PDB entry 5UHG | X-ray diffraction, 3.97 A resolution | chains C and H of the 8 polymer chains in the assembly

Chain C:
Molecule: DNA-directed RNA polymerase subunit beta
From: Mycobacterium tuberculosis (strain ATCC 25618 / H37Rv)
Notes: EC 2.7.7.6
UniProt: P9WGY9 (RPOB_MYCTU); numbering as in UniProt (aligned over 1-1178)
Chain sequence (1178 residues; each row starts with the number of its first residue):
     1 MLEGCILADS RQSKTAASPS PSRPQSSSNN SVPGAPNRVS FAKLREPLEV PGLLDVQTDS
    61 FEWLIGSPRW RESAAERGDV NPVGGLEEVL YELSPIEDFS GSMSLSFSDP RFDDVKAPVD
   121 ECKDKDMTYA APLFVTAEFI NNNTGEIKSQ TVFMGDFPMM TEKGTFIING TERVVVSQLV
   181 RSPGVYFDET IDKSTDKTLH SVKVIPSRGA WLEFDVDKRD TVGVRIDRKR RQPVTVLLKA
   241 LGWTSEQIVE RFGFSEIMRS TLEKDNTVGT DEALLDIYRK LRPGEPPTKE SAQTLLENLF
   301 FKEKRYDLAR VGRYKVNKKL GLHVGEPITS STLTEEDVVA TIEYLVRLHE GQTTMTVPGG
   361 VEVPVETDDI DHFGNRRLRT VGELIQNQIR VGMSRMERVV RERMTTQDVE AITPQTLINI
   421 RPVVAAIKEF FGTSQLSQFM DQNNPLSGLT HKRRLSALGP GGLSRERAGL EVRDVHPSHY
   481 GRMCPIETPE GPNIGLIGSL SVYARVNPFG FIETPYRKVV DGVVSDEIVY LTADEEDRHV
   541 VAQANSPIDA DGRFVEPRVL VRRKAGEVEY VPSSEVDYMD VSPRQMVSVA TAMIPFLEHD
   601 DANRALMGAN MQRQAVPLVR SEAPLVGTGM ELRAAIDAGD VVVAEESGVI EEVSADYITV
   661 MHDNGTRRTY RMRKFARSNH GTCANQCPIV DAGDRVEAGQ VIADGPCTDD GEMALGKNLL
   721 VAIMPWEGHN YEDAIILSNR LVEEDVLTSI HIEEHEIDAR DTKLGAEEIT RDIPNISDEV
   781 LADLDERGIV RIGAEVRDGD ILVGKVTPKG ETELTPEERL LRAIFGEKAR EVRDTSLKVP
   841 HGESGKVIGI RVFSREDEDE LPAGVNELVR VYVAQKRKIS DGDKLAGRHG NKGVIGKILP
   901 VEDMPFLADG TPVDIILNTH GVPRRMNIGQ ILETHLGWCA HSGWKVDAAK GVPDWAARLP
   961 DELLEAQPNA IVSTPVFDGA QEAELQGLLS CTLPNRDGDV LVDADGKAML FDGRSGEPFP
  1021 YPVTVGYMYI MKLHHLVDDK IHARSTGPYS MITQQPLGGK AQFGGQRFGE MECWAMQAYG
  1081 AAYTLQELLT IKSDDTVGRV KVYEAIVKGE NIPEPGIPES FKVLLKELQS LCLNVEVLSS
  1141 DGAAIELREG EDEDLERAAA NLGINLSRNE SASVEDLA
Disordered / not traced: 1-27, 1154-1178
Small-molecule neighbours:
  - 88G (Nalpha-(benzenecarbonyl)-N-(2-methylphenyl)-D-phenylalaninamide): Val-475, His-476, Pro-477, Tyr-480, Arg-562, Arg-563, Gly-566, Glu-567, Val-568
  - rifampicin (RFP): Arg-173, Val-176, Ser-434, Gln-435, Leu-436, Ser-437, Gln-438, Phe-439, Met-440, Asp-441, His-451, Arg-454, Ser-456, Leu-458, Arg-465, Pro-489, Asn-493, Ile-497, Arg-613, His-680
UniProt features mapped onto this chain:
  - natural variant: Val-423 (V423A: In strain: vr1), Leu-436 (L436P: In strain: vr2), Ser-437 (S437T: In strain: vr3), Gln-438 to Asp-441 (sequence variant, change not given here; In strain: RJ49), Gln-438 (Q438L: In strain: vr4), Phe-439 (F439V: In strain: RJ37), Met-440 to Asn-443 (deletion: In strain: RJ55), Asp-441 (D441V: In strain: vr3), Leu-449 to Lys-452 (sequence variant, change not given here; In strain: RJ48), His-451 (H451D: In strain: vr5; H451L: In strain: SP28; H451N: In strain: vr6; H451P: In strain: vr8; H451Q: In strain: vr1; H451R: In strain: vr7), Ser-456 (S456L: In strain: vr11 and RJ37; S456Q: In strain: vr9; S456W: In strain: vr10), Leu-458 (L458P: In strain: vr12 and SP22)
  - mutagenesis: Glu-138 (E138R: Weakens interaction with TRCF and CarD), Ile-147 (I147A: Weakens interaction with TRCF and CarD), Lys-148 (K148A: Does not affect association with TRCF, but weakens interaction with CarD), Ser-149 (S149A: Does not affect association with TRCF, but weakens interaction with CarD)

Chain H:
Molecule: 23-nt DNA strand
Sequence (23 nucleotides; row label = number of the first residue in the row):
     1 TATAATGGGA GCTGTCACGG ATG

Chain C / chain H interface:
Residue-residue contacts (18; chain C residue first):
  Arg-181(C) / DG14(H)  salt bridge to the phosphate
  Ser-207(C) / DT13(H)  base contact
  Trp-211(C) / DT13(H)  hydrogen bond to the base
  Trp-211(C) / DG14(H)  phosphate contact
  Asp-227(C) / DG11(H)  base contact
  Arg-282(C) / DG9(H)  hydrogen bond to the base
  Arg-305(C) / DA10(H)  hydrogen bond to the base
  Arg-305(C) / DG11(H)  base contact
  Ile-370(C) / DG14(H)  base contact
  Asp-371(C) / DG14(H)  hydrogen bond to the base
  Arg-376(C) / DG14(H)  hydrogen bond to the base
  Arg-398(C) / DG9(H)  salt bridge to the phosphate
  Leu-463(C) / DG14(H)  base contact
  Glu-466(C) / DT15(H)  hydrogen bond to the base
  Arg-467(C) / DT13(H)  salt bridge to the phosphate
  Arg-467(C) / DT15(H)  salt bridge to the phosphate
  Glu-471(C) / DC16(H)  phosphate contact
  Val-472(C) / DG14(H)  base contact
Other interface residues (no listed pair), chain C (19 interface residues in all): Arg-208, Gly-209, Ala-210, Gly-461
Other interface residues (no listed pair), chain H (8 interface residues in all): DC12

In short:
Chain C and chain H form an interface of 19 and 8 residues respectively, with 6 hydrogen bonds and 4 salt
bridges. Polar pairs include Trp-211(C)/DT13(H), Arg-282(C)/DG9(H) and Arg-305(C)/DA10(H). Ligands of chain C:
rifampicin and compound 88G.
Chain C is DNA-directed RNA polymerase subunit beta (Mycobacterium tuberculosis (strain ATCC 25618 / H37Rv))
and chain H is a 23-nt DNA strand; the structure, Crystal structure of Mycobacterium tuberculosis
transcription initiation complex in complex with D-AAP1 and Rifampin, was determined by X-ray diffraction
(same publication as 5UH5, 5UH6, 5UH8, 5UH9, 5UHA, 5UHB and 4 further entries).
